1HY2 - chains A and B of the 8 polymer chains in the assembly; structure by X-ray diffraction, 2.00 A resolution.

Chain A (and B):
Molecule: Streptavidin
From: Streptomyces avidinii
Notes: chain B of this document is another copy of the same molecule, construct and numbering; everything in this record applies to it too
Reference sequence: P22629 (SAV_STRAV); residues 11-139 here correspond to UniProt positions 1-129 (UniProt number = residue number - 10)
Sequence (129 residues; row label = number of the first residue in the row):
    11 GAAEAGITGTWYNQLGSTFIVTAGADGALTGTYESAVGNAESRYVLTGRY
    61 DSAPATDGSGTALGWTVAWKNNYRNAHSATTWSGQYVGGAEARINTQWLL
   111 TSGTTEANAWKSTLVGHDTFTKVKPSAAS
Disordered / not traced: 11-12, 136-139

Chain A / chain B interface:
Pairs across the interface (84):
  V55(A) - R59(B)
  T57(A) - T57(B)  hydrogen bond
  T57(A) - G58(B)
  T57(A) - R59(B)
  G58(A) - T57(B)
  R59(A) - V55(B)
  R59(A) - T57(B)
  R59(A) - T76(B)
  R59(A) - A78(B)
  Y60(A) - A78(B)
  D61(A) - K80(B)
  D61(A) - N85(B)  hydrogen bond
  D61(A) - H87(B)  salt bridge
  S62(A) - K80(B)
  A63(A) - K80(B)
  A63(A) - N85(B)  hydrogen bond (backbone-side chain)
  A63(A) - H87(B)
  P64(A) - H87(B)
  A65(A) - H87(B)
  S69(A) - G113(B)
  S69(A) - T114(B)
  G70(A) - G113(B)
  G70(A) - T114(B)  hydrogen bond (backbone-backbone)
  A72(A) - S88(B)
  A72(A) - A89(B)
  A72(A) - T111(B)
  L73(A) - A89(B)
  G74(A) - T76(B)  hydrogen bond (backbone-side chain)
  G74(A) - T91(B)
  W75(A) - T76(B)
  T76(A) - R59(B)
  T76(A) - G74(B)
  T76(A) - W75(B)
  T76(A) - T76(B)
  A78(A) - R59(B)
  A78(A) - Y60(B)
  K80(A) - D61(B)
  K80(A) - S62(B)
  K80(A) - A63(B)
  N85(A) - D61(B)  hydrogen bond
  N85(A) - A63(B)  hydrogen bond (side chain-backbone)
  H87(A) - D61(B)  salt bridge
  H87(A) - A63(B)
  H87(A) - P64(B)
  H87(A) - A65(B)
  H87(A) - A72(B)
  S88(A) - A72(B)
  A89(A) - A72(B)
  A89(A) - L73(B)
  A89(A) - S93(B)
  T91(A) - G74(B)
  T91(A) - T91(B)  hydrogen bond
  T91(A) - W92(B)
  T91(A) - S93(B)
  W92(A) - T91(B)
  S93(A) - A89(B)
  S93(A) - T91(B)
  S93(A) - L109(B)  hydrogen bond (side chain-backbone)
  S93(A) - T111(B)  hydrogen bond
  G94(A) - T111(B)
  Q95(A) - S112(B)
  Q95(A) - G113(B)
  Q95(A) - T114(B)  hydrogen bond (side chain-backbone)
  Q95(A) - S122(B)
  Q107(A) - L109(B)
  Q107(A) - T123(B)
  L109(A) - S93(B)  hydrogen bond (backbone-side chain)
  L109(A) - Q107(B)
  L109(A) - L109(B)  hydrophobic
  T111(A) - A72(B)
  T111(A) - S93(B)  hydrogen bond
  T111(A) - G94(B)
  S112(A) - Q95(B)
  G113(A) - S69(B)
  G113(A) - G70(B)
  G113(A) - Q95(B)
  T114(A) - S69(B)
  T114(A) - G70(B)  hydrogen bond (backbone-backbone)
  T114(A) - Q95(B)  hydrogen bond (backbone-side chain)
  T115(A) - D67(B)
  T115(A) - G68(B)
  E116(A) - V97(B)
  S122(A) - Q95(B)
  T123(A) - Q107(B)  hydrogen bond
Also at the interface, not in a pair above, chain A (43 interface residues in all): D67, G68, W108, L110, A119
Also at the interface, not in a pair above, chain B (42 interface residues in all): W108, L110, T115

Summary:
The interface between chain A and chain B involves 43 residues on one side and 42 on the other, with 16
hydrogen bonds and 2 salt bridges. Polar contacts include D61(A)-H87(B), T57(A)-T57(B) and D61(A)-N85(B).
Both chains are Streptavidin (Streptomyces avidinii). Entry 1HY2 (Miniprotein mp-1 complex with streptavidin)
was determined by X-ray diffraction.
